Entry 3ZTN (X-ray diffraction, 3.00 A resolution); this record covers chains B and L of the 4 polymer chains in the assembly.

# Chain B
Molecule: Haemagglutinin
From: Influenza A virus
Notes: fragment: ha2, residues 345-520
Reference sequence: C3W5S1 (C3W5S1_I09A0); residues 1-176 here correspond to UniProt positions 345-520 (UniProt number = residue number + 344)
Amino-acid sequence (176 residues; each row starts with the number of its first residue):
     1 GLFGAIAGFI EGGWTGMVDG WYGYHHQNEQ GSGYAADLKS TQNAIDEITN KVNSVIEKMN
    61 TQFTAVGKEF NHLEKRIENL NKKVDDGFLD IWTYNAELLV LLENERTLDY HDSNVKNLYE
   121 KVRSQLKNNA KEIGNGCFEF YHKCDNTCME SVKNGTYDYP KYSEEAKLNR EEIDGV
Not modelled in the structure: 174-176
Cystine bridges: Cys-144/Cys-148

# Chain L
Molecule: FI6V3 antibody light chain
From: Homo sapiens
Notes: antibody fragment or engineered binder
Amino-acid sequence (218 residues; row label = number of the first residue in the row; a row labelled like 27A-27D holds insertion residues (27A, then the next letters in order)):
     1 DIVMTQSPDS LAVSLGERAT INCKSSQ
27A-27D SVTF
    28 NYKNYLAWYQ QKPGQPPKLL IYWASTRESG VPDRFSGSGS GTDFTLTISS LQAEDVAVYY
    88 CQQHYRTPPT FGQGTKVEIK RTVAAPSVFI FPPSDEQLKS GTASVVCLLN NFYPREAKVQ
   148 WKVDNALQSG NSQESVTEQD SKDSTYSLSS TLTLSKADYE KHKVYACEVT HQGLSSPVTK
   208 SFNRGEC
Not modelled in the structure: 116-134, 142-154, 179-214
Cystine bridges: Cys-23/Cys-88
What the authors report for this chain:
  - mutagenesis - R93S: decreased binding to group 2 HA

# How chain B and chain L interact
Pairs across the interface (5; chain B residue first):
  Leu-38(B) / Arg-93(L)
  Lys-39(B) / Phe-27D(L)
  Lys-39(B) / Tyr-92(L)
  Asn-43(B) / Asn-28(L)  hydrogen bond
  Asp-46(B) / Tyr-32(L)  hydrogen bond
Other interface residues (no listed pair), chain B (5 interface residues in all): Gln-42

# In short
Chain B and chain L each contribute 5 residues to their interface, with 2 hydrogen bonds. Polar contacts
include Asn-43(B)/Asn-28(L) and Asp-46(B)/Tyr-32(L). From the paper: R93S of chain L reduces binding to group
2 HA.
Chain B is Haemagglutinin (Influenza A virus) and chain L is FI6V3 antibody light chain (Homo sapiens); the
structure, Structure of influenza A neutralizing antibody selected from cultures of single human plasma cells
in complex ..., was determined by X-ray diffraction (same publication as 3ZTJ).
